Entry 6T7L (X-ray diffraction, 1.47 A resolution); this record covers chain A.

# Chain A
Name: Beta-lactamase
Organism: Escherichia coli K-12
Notes: EC 3.5.2.6
Reference sequence: P00811 (AMPC_ECOLI); residues 4-361 here correspond to UniProt positions 20-377 (UniProt number = residue number + 16)
Amino-acid sequence (358 residues; each row starts with the number of its first residue):
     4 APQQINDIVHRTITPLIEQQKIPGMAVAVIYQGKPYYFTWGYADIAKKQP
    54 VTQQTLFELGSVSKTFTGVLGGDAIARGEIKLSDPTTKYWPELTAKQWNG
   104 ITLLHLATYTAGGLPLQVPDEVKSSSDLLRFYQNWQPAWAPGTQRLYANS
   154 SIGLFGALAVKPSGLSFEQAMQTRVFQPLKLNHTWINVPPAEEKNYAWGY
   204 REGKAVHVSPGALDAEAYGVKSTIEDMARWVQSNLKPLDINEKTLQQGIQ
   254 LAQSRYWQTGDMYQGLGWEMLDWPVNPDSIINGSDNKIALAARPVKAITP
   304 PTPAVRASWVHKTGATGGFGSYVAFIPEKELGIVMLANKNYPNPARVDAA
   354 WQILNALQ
Covalently attached groups: compound OP0 linked to S64
Metal / ion sites: Zn2+ site 1 near H13 (its only coordinating residue here); Zn2+ site 2 near H186 (its only coordinating residue here)
Residues lining bound ligands: OP0 ((2S,5R)-N-(2-aminoethoxy)-1-formyl-5-[(sulfooxy)amino]piperidine-2-carboxamide): G63, K67, L119, Q120, Y150, N152, V211, Y221, N289, L293, K315, T316, G317, A318, T319, N346
UniProt features mapped onto this chain:
  - active site: S64 (Acyl-ester intermediate)
  - binding site (a beta-lactam): S64, Q120, Y150, N152, A318, N343
What the authors report for this chain:
  - binding site for OP0: S64, Q120, Y150, N152, K315, T316, A318, N346
  - catalytic residues: K67, Y150, N152 (citing earlier work)

# Summary
Covalently linked compound OP0: at S64. Curated annotation (UniProt) lists active-site residue S64 and 6
beta-lactam-binding residues. From the paper: catalytic residues K67, Y150 and N152; a binding site for OP0 at
S64, Q120 and Y150 among others.
Chain A is Beta-lactamase (Escherichia coli K-12); the structure, Crystal structure of AmpC from E.coli with
Nacubactam (OP0595), was determined by X-ray diffraction, deposited together with 6TPM, 6T5Y and 6TBW.
